2HPO - chain A; structure by X-ray diffraction, 1.65 A resolution.

[Chain A]
Protein: Aminopeptidase N
From: Escherichia coli K12
Notes: EC 3.4.11.2
UniProt: P04825 (AMPN_ECOLI); residues 2-870 here correspond to UniProt positions 1-869 (UniProt number = residue number - 1)
Sequence (891 residues; numbered -20 to 870; the number before each row is that of its first residue; numbers below 1 keep their minus sign (Met-20 is residue -20)):
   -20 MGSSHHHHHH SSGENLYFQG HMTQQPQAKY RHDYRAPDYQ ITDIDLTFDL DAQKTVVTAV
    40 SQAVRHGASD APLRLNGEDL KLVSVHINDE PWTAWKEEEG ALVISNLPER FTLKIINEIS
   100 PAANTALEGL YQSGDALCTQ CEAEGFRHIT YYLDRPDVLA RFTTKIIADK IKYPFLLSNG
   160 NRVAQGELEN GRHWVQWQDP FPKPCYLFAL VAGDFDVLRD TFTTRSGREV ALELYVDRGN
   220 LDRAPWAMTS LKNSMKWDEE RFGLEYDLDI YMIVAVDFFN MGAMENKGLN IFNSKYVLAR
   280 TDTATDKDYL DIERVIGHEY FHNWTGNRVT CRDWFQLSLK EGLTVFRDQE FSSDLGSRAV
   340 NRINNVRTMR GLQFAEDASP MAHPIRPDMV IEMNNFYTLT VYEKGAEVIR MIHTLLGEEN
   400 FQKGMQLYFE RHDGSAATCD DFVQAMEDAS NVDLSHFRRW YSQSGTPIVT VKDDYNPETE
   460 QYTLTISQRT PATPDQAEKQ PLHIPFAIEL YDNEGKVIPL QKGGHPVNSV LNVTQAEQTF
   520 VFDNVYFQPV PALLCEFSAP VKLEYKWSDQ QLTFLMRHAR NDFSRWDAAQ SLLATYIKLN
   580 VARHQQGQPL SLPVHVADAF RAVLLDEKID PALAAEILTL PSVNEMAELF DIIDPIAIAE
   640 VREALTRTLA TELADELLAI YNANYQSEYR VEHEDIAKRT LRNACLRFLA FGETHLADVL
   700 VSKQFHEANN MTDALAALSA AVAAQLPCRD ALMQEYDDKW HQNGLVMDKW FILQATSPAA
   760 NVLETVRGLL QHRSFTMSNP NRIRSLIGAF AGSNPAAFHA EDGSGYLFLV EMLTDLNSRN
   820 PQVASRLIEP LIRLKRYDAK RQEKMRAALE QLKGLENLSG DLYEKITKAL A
Disordered / not traced: -20 to 4
Sequence notes: cloning artifact (-20 to 0); initiating methionine (1)
Bound ions: Zn2+: His297, His301, Glu320
Reported in the primary citation:
  - contacts within the chain: Pro5-Tyr862 (hydrophobic contact), Ala7-Asp367 (hydrogen bond)
  - Zn2+ coordination: His297, His301, Glu320
  - catalytic residues: Glu264, Tyr381 (proposed by the authors, not directly observed)

[In short]
The Zn2+ site is built by His297, His301 and Glu320. From the paper: catalytic residues Glu264 and Tyr381;
Zn2+ coordination by His297, His301 and Glu320.
Chain A is Aminopeptidase N (Escherichia coli K12); the structure, Structure of Aminopeptidase N from E. coli
Suggests a Compartmentalized, Gated Active Site, was determined by X-ray diffraction together with 2HPT from
the same study.
